9ITY - chains K and T of the 16 polymer chains in the assembly; structure by electron microscopy, 4.95 A resolution (low resolution: residue-level contacts below are approximate; hydrogen-bond / salt-bridge calls are withheld).

# Chain K
Protein: ATP synthase subunit c
Organism: Chloroflexus aurantiacus J-10-fl
UniProtKB: A9WGS9 (ATPL_CHLAA); numbering as in UniProt (aligned over 1-76)
Amino-acid sequence (76 residues; numbered 1 to 76; the number before each row is that of its first residue):
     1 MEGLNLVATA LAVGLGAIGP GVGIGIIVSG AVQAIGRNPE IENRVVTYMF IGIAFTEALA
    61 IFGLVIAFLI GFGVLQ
Disordered / not traced: 73-76
Swiss-Prot annotation at these positions:
  - site: Glu57 (Reversibly protonated during proton transport)

# Chain T
Protein: ATP synthase subunit a
Organism: Chloroflexus aurantiacus J-10-fl
UniProtKB: A9WGT0 (A9WGT0_CHLAA); residue numbers follow UniProt; this construct covers 1-312
Amino-acid sequence (312 residues; each row starts with the number of its first residue):
     1 MSTRTRNILI IVGALIISIA SRFFLYTGPP HVEVAAEVIF DGIPGFPITN SFVVAIIIDI
    61 FVIALAVAAT RNLQMVPRGL QNVMEFILES LYNLFRNINA KYVATAFPLV ATIFLFVLFG
   121 NWFGLLPGVG SIGVCHEKKE EHAVVDERLA LAAPAAPLSS VAAAEGEEIH DTCAAQGKKL
   181 VPLFRAPAAD LNFTFAIAVI SFVFIEYWGF RALGPGYLKK FFNTNGIMSF VGIIEFISEL
   241 VKPFALAFRL FGNIFAGEVL LVVMAFLVPL LLPLPFYGFE VFVGFIQALI FALLTYAFLN
   301 IAVTGHDEEH AH
Disordered / not traced: 1-46, 137-169, 304-312

# Chain K / chain T interface
Contacting residue pairs (6; chain K residue first):
  Asn43(K) - Asn97(T)
  Arg44(K) - Asn97(T)
  Arg44(K) - Ile98(T)
  Ile51(K) - Ala297(T)
  Ala58(K) - Ala245(T)
  Ile61(K) - Arg249(T)
Interface residues without a listed pair, chain T (7 interface residues in all): Phe248, Gly252

# In short
5 residues of chain K and 7 residues of chain T are in contact.
Chain K is ATP synthase subunit c and chain T is ATP synthase subunit a, both from Chloroflexus aurantiacus
J-10-fl; the structure, Chloroflexus aurantiacus ADP-bound ATP synthase, state 2, focused refinement of FO and
peripheral stalk, was determined by electron microscopy, deposited together with 9ITJ, 9ITK, 9ITL, 9ITM, 9ITN,
9ITO and 11 further entries.
